PDB entry 7ALK | X-ray diffraction, 3.00 A resolution | chain A

[Chain A]
Molecule: Neurogenic locus protein delta
Organism: Drosophila melanogaster
UniProt: P10041 (DL_DROME); residues 23-258 here = UniProt positions 23-258
Sequence (236 residues; row label = number of the first residue in the row):
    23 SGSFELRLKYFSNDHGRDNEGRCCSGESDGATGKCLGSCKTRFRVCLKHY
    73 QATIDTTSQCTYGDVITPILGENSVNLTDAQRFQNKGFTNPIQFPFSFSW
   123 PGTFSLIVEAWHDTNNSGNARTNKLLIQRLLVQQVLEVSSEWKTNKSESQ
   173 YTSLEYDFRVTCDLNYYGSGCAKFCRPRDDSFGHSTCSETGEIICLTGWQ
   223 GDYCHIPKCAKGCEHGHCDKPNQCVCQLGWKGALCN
Not modelled in the structure: 101-105
UniProt features mapped onto this chain:
  - glycosylation (N-linked (GlcNAc...) asparagine): N98, N137, N167
Disulfide bonds: C45-C57, C46-C61, C68-C82, C184-C193, C197-C209, C217-C226, C231-C240, C235-C246, C248-C257
Covalently attached groups: N-acetylglucosamine (NAG) linked to N98, N167; glycan linked to N137
What the authors report for this chain:
  - mutagenesis - F204A: abolished binding to dNotch EGF11-13

[In short]
N-acetylglucosamine is covalently linked to N98 and N167. From the paper: F204A abolishes binding to dNotch
EGF11-13.
Chain A is Neurogenic locus protein delta (Drosophila melanogaster); the structure, Structure of Drosophila
C2-DSL-EGF1, was determined by X-ray diffraction together with 7ALJ and 7ALT from the same study.
